Entry 5AKC (X-ray diffraction, 6.60 A resolution (low resolution: residue-level contacts below are approximate; hydrogen-bond / salt-bridge calls are withheld)); this record covers chains A and D of the 4 polymer chains in the assembly.

Chain A:
Name: DNA mismatch repair protein muts
From: Escherichia coli K-12
UniProt: P23909 (MUTS_ECOLI); residue numbers follow UniProt; this construct covers 1-800
Amino-acid sequence (800 residues; row label = number of the first residue in the row):
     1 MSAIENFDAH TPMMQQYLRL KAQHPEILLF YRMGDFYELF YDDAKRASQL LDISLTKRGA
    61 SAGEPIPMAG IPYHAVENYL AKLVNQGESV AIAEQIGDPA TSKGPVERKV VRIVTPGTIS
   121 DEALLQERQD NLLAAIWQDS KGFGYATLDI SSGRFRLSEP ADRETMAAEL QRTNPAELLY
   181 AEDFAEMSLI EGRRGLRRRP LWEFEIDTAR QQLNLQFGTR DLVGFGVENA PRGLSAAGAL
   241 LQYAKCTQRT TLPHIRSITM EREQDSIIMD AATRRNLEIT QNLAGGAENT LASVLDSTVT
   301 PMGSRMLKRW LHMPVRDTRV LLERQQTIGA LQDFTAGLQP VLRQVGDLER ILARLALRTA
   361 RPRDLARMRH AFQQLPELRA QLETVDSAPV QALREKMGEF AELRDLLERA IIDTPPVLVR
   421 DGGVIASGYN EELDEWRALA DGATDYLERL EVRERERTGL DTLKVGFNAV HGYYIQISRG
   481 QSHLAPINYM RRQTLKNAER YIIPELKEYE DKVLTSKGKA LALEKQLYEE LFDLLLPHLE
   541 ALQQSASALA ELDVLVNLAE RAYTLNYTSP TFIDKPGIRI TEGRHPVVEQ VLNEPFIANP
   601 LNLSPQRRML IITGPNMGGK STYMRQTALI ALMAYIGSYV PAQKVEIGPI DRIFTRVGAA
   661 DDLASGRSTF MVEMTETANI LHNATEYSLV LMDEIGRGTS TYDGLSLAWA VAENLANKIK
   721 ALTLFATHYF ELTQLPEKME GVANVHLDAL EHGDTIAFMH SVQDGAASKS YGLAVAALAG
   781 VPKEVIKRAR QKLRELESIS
Not modelled in the structure: 1-127, 660-669
Construct notes: engineered mutation Ala93 (Cys in P23909), Ser235 (Cys in P23909), Ala239 (Cys in P23909), Cys246 (Asp in P23909), Ser297 (Cys in P23909), Ser569 (Cys in P23909), Val711 (Cys in P23909)
Residues lining bound ligands: AMP-PNP (ANP; phosphoaminophosphonic acid-adenylate ester): Leu592, Pro595, Phe596, Ile597, Pro615, Asn616, Met617, Gly618, Gly619, Lys620, Ser621, Thr622, Glu694, His760
What the authors report for this chain:
  - mutagenesis - P595A/I597A/M759D: decreased catalytic activity on ATP

Chain D:
Name: DNA mismatch repair protein mutl
From: Escherichia coli K-12
Notes: fragment: n-terminal domain
UniProt: P23367 (MUTL_ECOLI); residues 1-349 here = UniProt positions 1-349
Amino-acid sequence (369 residues; each row starts with the number of its first residue; numbers below 1 keep their minus sign (Met-19 is residue -19)):
   -19 MGSSHHHHHH SSGLVPRGSH MPIQVLPPQL ANQIAAGEVV ERPASVVKEL VENSLDAGAT
    41 RIDIDIERGG AKLIRIRDNG SGIKKDELAL ALARHATSKI ASLDDLEAII SLGFRGEALA
   101 SISSVSRLTL TSRTAEQQEA WQAYAEGRDM CVTVKPAAHP VGTTLEVLDL FYNTPARRKF
   161 LRTEKTEFNH IDEIIRRIAL ARFDVTINLS HNGKIVRQYR AVPEGGQKER RLGAILGTAF
   221 LEQALAIEWQ HGDLTLRGWV ADPNHTTPAL AEIQYFYVNG RMMRDRLINH AIRQAYEDKL
   281 GADQQPAFVL YLEIDPHQVD VNVHPAKHEV RFHQSRLVHD FIYQGVLSVL QQQLETPLPL
   341 DDEPQPAPR
Not modelled in the structure: -19 to 19, 74-79, 126-131, 300-314, 332-349
Construct notes: expression tag (-19 to 0); engineered mutation Ser61 (Cys in P23367), Cys131 (Asn in P23367), Leu216 (Cys in P23367), Phe256 (Cys in P23367), Tyr276 (Cys in P23367)
What the authors report for this chain:
  - mutagenesis - R266E: decreased binding to DNA
  - mutagenesis - R162E/R266E/R316E: abolished binding to DNA

How chain A and chain D interact:
Contacting residue pairs (11):
  Trp202(A) - Tyr152(D)
  Trp202(A) - Arg158(D)
  Glu205(A) - Lys52(D)
  Asp207(A) - Lys52(D)
  Thr208(A) - Lys52(D)
  Thr208(A) - Leu148(D)
  Gln212(A) - Arg107(D)
  Gln212(A) - Tyr124(D)
  Leu215(A) - Tyr124(D)
  Lys245(A) - Arg107(D)
  Lys245(A) - Tyr124(D)
Interface residues without a listed pair, chain A (8 interface residues in all): Gln242
From the paper, about this interface:
  - hot spots on chain A (mutagenesis) - P595A/I597A/M759D: decreased growth with DNA mismatch repair protein mutl (chain D)
  - hot spots on chain D (mutagenesis) - K52C: decreased binding to MutS sliding clamp
  - hot spots on chain D (mutagenesis) - R55D/R57D, A138E: decreased growth with DNA mismatch repair protein muts (chain A)

Overview:
The interface between chain A and chain D involves 8 residues on one side and 6 on the other. From the paper:
R55D/R57D and A138E of chain D reduce growth with DNA mismatch repair protein muts (chain A);
P595A/I597A/M759D of chain A reduce catalytic activity on ATP; 6 substitutions were tested in all.
Chain A is DNA mismatch repair protein muts and chain D is DNA mismatch repair protein mutl, both from
Escherichia coli K-12; the structure, MutS in complex with the N-terminal domain of MutL - crystal form 2, was
determined by X-ray diffraction (same publication as 5AKB and 5AKD).
